9GTR - chains q and s of the 3 polymer chains in the assembly; structure by electron microscopy, 3.80 A resolution.

# Chain q (and s)
Molecule: Gp5/Type VI secretion system Vgr protein OB-fold domain-containing protein
From: Streptomyces coelicolor A3(2)
Notes: chain s of this document is another copy of the same molecule, construct and numbering; everything in this record applies to it too
UniProtKB: Q9L0P5 (Q9L0P5_STRCO); residue numbers follow UniProt; this construct covers 1-643
Sequence (643 residues; numbered 1 to 643; the number before each row is that of its first residue):
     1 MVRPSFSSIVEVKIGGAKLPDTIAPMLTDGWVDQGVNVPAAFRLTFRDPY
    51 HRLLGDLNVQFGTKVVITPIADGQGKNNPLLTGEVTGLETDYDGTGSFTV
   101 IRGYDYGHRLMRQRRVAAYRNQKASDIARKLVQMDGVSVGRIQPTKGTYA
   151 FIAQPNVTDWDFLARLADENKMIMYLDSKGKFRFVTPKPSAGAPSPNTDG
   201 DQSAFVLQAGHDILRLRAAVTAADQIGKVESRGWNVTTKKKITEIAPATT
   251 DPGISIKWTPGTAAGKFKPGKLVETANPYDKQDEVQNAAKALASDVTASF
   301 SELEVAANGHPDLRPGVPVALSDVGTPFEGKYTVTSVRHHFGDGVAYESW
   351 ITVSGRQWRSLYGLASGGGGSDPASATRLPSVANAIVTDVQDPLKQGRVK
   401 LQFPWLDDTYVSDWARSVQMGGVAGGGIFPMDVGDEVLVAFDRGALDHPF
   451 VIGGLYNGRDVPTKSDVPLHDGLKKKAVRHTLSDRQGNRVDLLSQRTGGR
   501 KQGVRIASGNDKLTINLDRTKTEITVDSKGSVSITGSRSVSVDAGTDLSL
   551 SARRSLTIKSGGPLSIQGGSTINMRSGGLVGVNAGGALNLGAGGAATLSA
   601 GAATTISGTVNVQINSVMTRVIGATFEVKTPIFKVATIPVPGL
Unresolved in the structure: 1, 643

# How chain q and chain s interact
Pairs across the interface (390):
  His51(q) - Val324(s)  hydrogen bond (side chain-backbone)
  Leu54(q) - Thr326(s)
  Leu54(q) - Pro327(s)
  Leu54(q) - Phe328(s)  hydrophobic
  Gly55(q) - Thr326(s)  hydrogen bond (backbone-side chain)
  Gln60(q) - Lys266(s)  hydrogen bond
  Phe61(q) - Ala222(s)  hydrophobic
  Phe61(q) - Trp258(s)  hydrophobic
  Phe61(q) - Ala263(s)  hydrophobic
  Phe61(q) - Lys266(s)
  Phe61(q) - Phe267(s)  hydrophobic
  Gly62(q) - Phe267(s)
  Glu84(q) - Phe267(s)
  Thr86(q) - Ala222(s)
  Gly87(q) - Val220(s)
  Leu88(q) - Ala219(s)
  Leu88(q) - Val220(s)  hydrogen bond (backbone-backbone)
  Leu88(q) - Phe328(s)  hydrophobic
  Glu89(q) - Arg217(s)  salt bridge
  Glu89(q) - Ala218(s)
  Thr90(q) - Leu216(s)
  Thr90(q) - Arg217(s)
  Thr90(q) - Ala218(s)  hydrogen bond (backbone-backbone)
  Thr90(q) - Val324(s)
  Thr90(q) - Phe328(s)
  Asp91(q) - Leu216(s)
  Tyr92(q) - Ile213(s)
  Tyr92(q) - Leu214(s)
  Tyr92(q) - Arg215(s)
  Tyr92(q) - Leu216(s)  hydrogen bond (backbone-backbone)
  Asp93(q) - Leu216(s)
  Arg102(q) - Thr221(s)  hydrogen bond
  Arg112(q) - Ala222(s)  hydrogen bond (side chain-backbone)
  Arg112(q) - Gln225(s)  hydrogen bond (side chain-backbone)
  Arg112(q) - Ala263(s)
  Arg112(q) - Phe267(s)
  Gln113(q) - Gly270(s)
  Arg114(q) - Lys271(s)
  Arg114(q) - Leu272(s)
  Met134(q) - Lys268(s)
  Asn156(q) - Val273(s)
  Asn156(q) - Thr275(s)  hydrogen bond
  Leu364(q) - Leu364(s)  hydrophobic
  Ser366(q) - Leu364(s)
  Gly367(q) - Leu364(s)
  Ala376(q) - Thr275(s)
  Pro380(q) - Arg378(s)
  Pro380(q) - Leu379(s)
  Pro380(q) - Arg443(s)
  Pro380(q) - Gly444(s)
  Ser381(q) - Ser381(s)
  Ser381(q) - Ala440(s)
  Ser381(q) - Phe441(s)  hydrogen bond (side chain-backbone)
  Val382(q) - Ala440(s)  hydrophobic
  Val382(q) - Phe441(s)  hydrogen bond (backbone-backbone)
  Val382(q) - Asp442(s)
  Val382(q) - Arg443(s)  hydrogen bond (backbone-backbone)
  Ala383(q) - Asp442(s)
  Asn384(q) - Trp234(s)
  Ile386(q) - Trp234(s)  hydrophobic
  Pro404(q) - Arg232(s)  hydrogen bond (backbone-side chain)
  Pro404(q) - Trp234(s)  hydrophobic
  Pro404(q) - Lys241(s)
  Trp405(q) - Arg232(s)
  Trp405(q) - Thr275(s)
  Trp405(q) - Arg443(s)
  Leu406(q) - Arg232(s)
  Asp407(q) - Arg232(s)
  Asp408(q) - Arg232(s)
  Met420(q) - Met420(s)  hydrophobic
  Phe429(q) - Met420(s)  hydrophobic
  Asp432(q) - Val423(s)
  Gly434(q) - Lys239(s)  hydrogen bond (backbone-side chain)
  Asp435(q) - Gly422(s)
  Asp435(q) - Val423(s)  hydrogen bond (side chain-backbone)
  Glu436(q) - Trp234(s)  hydrogen bond
  Glu436(q) - Arg416(s)  salt bridge
  Leu438(q) - Phe450(s)  hydrophobic
  Gly453(q) - Val418(s)
  Gly454(q) - Val418(s)
  Gly454(q) - Gln419(s)  hydrogen bond (backbone-backbone)
  Leu455(q) - Arg416(s)
  Leu455(q) - Val418(s)  hydrophobic
  Tyr456(q) - Arg416(s)  hydrogen bond (backbone-side chain)
  Tyr456(q) - Gln419(s)
  Tyr456(q) - Gly425(s)
  Tyr456(q) - Gly426(s)  hydrogen bond (side chain-backbone)
  Asn457(q) - Val236(s)
  Asn457(q) - Gln396(s)
  Gly458(q) - Val236(s)  hydrogen bond (backbone-backbone)
  Asp460(q) - Lys239(s)  salt bridge
  Asp460(q) - Gly422(s)
  Asp460(q) - Val423(s)
  Val461(q) - Gly425(s)
  Pro462(q) - Gly425(s)
  Pro462(q) - Gly426(s)
  Pro462(q) - Ile428(s)  hydrophobic
  Thr463(q) - Ala424(s)
  Thr463(q) - Gly425(s)
  Thr463(q) - Gly426(s)
  Leu469(q) - Lys395(s)
  Leu469(q) - Ile428(s)  hydrophobic
  Leu469(q) - Pro430(s)  hydrophobic
  His470(q) - Val390(s)
  His470(q) - Pro430(s)
  Lys475(q) - Gln391(s)  hydrogen bond
  Lys476(q) - Asp432(s)
  Ala477(q) - Pro430(s)
  Ala477(q) - Asp432(s)  hydrogen bond (backbone-side chain)
  Arg479(q) - Pro430(s)
  His480(q) - Ile428(s)
  His480(q) - Phe429(s)
  His480(q) - Pro430(s)
  His480(q) - Asp484(s)  salt bridge
  His480(q) - Arg485(s)
  Thr481(q) - Gly427(s)
  Thr481(q) - Ile428(s)  hydrogen bond (backbone-backbone)
  Thr481(q) - Phe429(s)
  Leu482(q) - Leu482(s)  hydrophobic
  Ser483(q) - Gly426(s)
  Ser483(q) - Gly427(s)  hydrogen bond (side chain-backbone)
  Asp484(q) - Gly425(s)
  Arg485(q) - Met420(s)
  Arg485(q) - Gly421(s)  hydrogen bond (side chain-backbone)
  Arg485(q) - Gly422(s)
  Arg485(q) - Ala424(s)
  Arg485(q) - Gly425(s)
  Leu492(q) - Ser483(s)
  Leu492(q) - Asp484(s)
  Leu492(q) - Asn488(s)
  Leu493(q) - Asn488(s)
  Ser494(q) - Asp484(s)
  Ser494(q) - Gln486(s)  hydrogen bond
  Ser494(q) - Asn488(s)
  Gly503(q) - Asn488(s)
  Val504(q) - Asn488(s)
  Val504(q) - Ala507(s)
  Ile506(q) - Ile506(s)  hydrophobic
  Leu517(q) - Ile506(s)
  Leu517(q) - Ala507(s)
  Leu517(q) - Leu513(s)
  Leu517(q) - Ile515(s)  hydrophobic
  Asp518(q) - Leu513(s)
  Arg519(q) - Ser508(s)
  Arg519(q) - Gly509(s)
  Arg519(q) - Asn510(s)
  Thr522(q) - Lys529(s)
  Thr522(q) - Gly530(s)
  Thr522(q) - Ser531(s)  hydrogen bond (backbone-backbone)
  Glu523(q) - Leu513(s)
  Glu523(q) - Ser531(s)  hydrogen bond
  Ile524(q) - Leu513(s)  hydrophobic
  Ile524(q) - Val526(s)  hydrophobic
  Ile524(q) - Asp527(s)
  Ile524(q) - Ser528(s)
  Ile524(q) - Ser531(s)  hydrogen bond (backbone-backbone)
  Ile524(q) - Val532(s)
  Ile524(q) - Ser533(s)  hydrogen bond (backbone-backbone)
  Thr525(q) - Ser533(s)
  Val526(q) - Ser533(s)  hydrogen bond (backbone-backbone)
  Val526(q) - Ile534(s)
  Val526(q) - Thr535(s)  hydrogen bond (backbone-backbone)
  Asp527(q) - Thr535(s)
  Ser528(q) - Thr535(s)  hydrogen bond (side chain-backbone)
  Ser528(q) - Gly536(s)
  Ser528(q) - Ser537(s)  hydrogen bond (backbone-backbone)
  Lys529(q) - Ser537(s)  hydrogen bond (backbone-side chain)
  Gly530(q) - Gly536(s)
  Gly530(q) - Ser537(s)  hydrogen bond (backbone-side chain)
  Gly530(q) - Arg538(s)
  Gly530(q) - Ser539(s)
  Ser531(q) - Arg538(s)
  Ser531(q) - Ser539(s)
  Val532(q) - Thr535(s)
  Val532(q) - Ser539(s)
  Val532(q) - Val540(s)
  Val532(q) - Ser541(s)
  Val532(q) - Val542(s)
  Ile534(q) - Ile534(s)  hydrophobic
  Ile534(q) - Ser541(s)
  Ile534(q) - Val542(s)
  Ile534(q) - Asp543(s)
  Ile534(q) - Ala544(s)
  Thr535(q) - Val542(s)
  Gly536(q) - Ala544(s)  hydrogen bond (backbone-backbone)
  Gly536(q) - Gly545(s)
  Ser537(q) - Thr546(s)
  Arg538(q) - Thr546(s)  hydrogen bond (backbone-side chain)
  Ser539(q) - Thr546(s)
  Ser539(q) - Asp547(s)
  Val540(q) - Asp543(s)
  Val540(q) - Ala544(s)
  Val540(q) - Gly545(s)
  Val540(q) - Thr546(s)
  Val540(q) - Asp547(s)  hydrogen bond (backbone-backbone)
  Val540(q) - Leu548(s)  hydrophobic
  Ser541(q) - Asp543(s)
  Ser541(q) - Ser549(s)
  Val542(q) - Ser549(s)
  Asp543(q) - Ser549(s)  hydrogen bond (backbone-backbone)
  Asp543(q) - Leu550(s)
  Asp543(q) - Ser551(s)  hydrogen bond (backbone-backbone)
  Ala544(q) - Ser551(s)
  Gly545(q) - Ala552(s)
  Gly545(q) - Arg553(s)  hydrogen bond (backbone-backbone)
  Thr546(q) - Arg553(s)
  Thr546(q) - Arg554(s)
  Thr546(q) - Ser555(s)
  Asp547(q) - Ser555(s)  hydrogen bond
  Leu548(q) - Ala552(s)  hydrophobic
  Leu548(q) - Ser555(s)  hydrogen bond (backbone-backbone)
  Leu548(q) - Leu556(s)
  Leu548(q) - Thr557(s)  hydrogen bond (backbone-backbone)
  Ser549(q) - Thr557(s)
  Leu550(q) - Leu550(s)  hydrophobic
  Leu550(q) - Thr557(s)  hydrogen bond (backbone-backbone)
  Leu550(q) - Ile558(s)
  Leu550(q) - Lys559(s)  hydrogen bond (backbone-backbone)
  Ser551(q) - Lys559(s)
  Ala552(q) - Val540(s)  hydrophobic
  Ala552(q) - Lys559(s)
  Ala552(q) - Ser560(s)
  Arg553(q) - Ser560(s)
  Arg554(q) - Ser560(s)  hydrogen bond (backbone-backbone)
  Arg554(q) - Gly561(s)
  Arg554(q) - Pro563(s)
  Ser555(q) - Pro563(s)
  Leu556(q) - Ile558(s)  hydrophobic
  Leu556(q) - Lys559(s)
  Leu556(q) - Pro563(s)  hydrogen bond (backbone-backbone)
  Leu556(q) - Leu564(s)
  Leu556(q) - Ser565(s)  hydrogen bond (backbone-backbone)
  Thr557(q) - Ser565(s)
  Ile558(q) - Ser565(s)  hydrogen bond (backbone-backbone)
  Ile558(q) - Ile566(s)
  Ile558(q) - Gln567(s)  hydrogen bond (backbone-backbone)
  Lys559(q) - Gln567(s)
  Ser560(q) - Gly568(s)  hydrogen bond (side chain-backbone)
  Gly561(q) - Gly568(s)  hydrogen bond (backbone-backbone)
  Gly562(q) - Ser570(s)
  Pro563(q) - Ser570(s)
  Leu564(q) - Thr571(s)  hydrogen bond (backbone-backbone)
  Leu564(q) - Ile572(s)
  Leu564(q) - Asn573(s)  hydrogen bond (backbone-backbone)
  Ser565(q) - Asn573(s)
  Ile566(q) - Asn573(s)  hydrogen bond (backbone-backbone)
  Ile566(q) - Met574(s)
  Ile566(q) - Arg575(s)  hydrogen bond (backbone-backbone)
  Gln567(q) - Arg575(s)  hydrogen bond
  Gln567(q) - Ser576(s)
  Gly569(q) - Gly577(s)
  Ser570(q) - Ser576(s)
  Ser570(q) - Gly577(s)
  Ser570(q) - Leu579(s)
  Thr571(q) - Leu579(s)
  Ile572(q) - Met574(s)  hydrophobic
  Ile572(q) - Arg575(s)
  Ile572(q) - Leu579(s)  hydrogen bond (backbone-backbone)
  Ile572(q) - Gly581(s)  hydrogen bond (backbone-backbone)
  Asn573(q) - Gly581(s)
  Met574(q) - Gly581(s)  hydrogen bond (backbone-backbone)
  Met574(q) - Val582(s)
  Met574(q) - Asn583(s)  hydrogen bond (backbone-backbone)
  Arg575(q) - Asn583(s)
  Ser576(q) - Gly585(s)
  Gly577(q) - Gly585(s)
  Gly578(q) - Gly585(s)  hydrogen bond (backbone-backbone)
  Gly578(q) - Gly586(s)
  Gly578(q) - Ala587(s)  hydrogen bond (backbone-backbone)
  Leu579(q) - Ala587(s)
  Val580(q) - Ala587(s)
  Val580(q) - Leu588(s)
  Val580(q) - Asn589(s)  hydrogen bond (backbone-backbone)
  Gly581(q) - Asn589(s)
  Val582(q) - Asn589(s)  hydrogen bond (backbone-backbone)
  Val582(q) - Leu590(s)
  Val582(q) - Gly591(s)  hydrogen bond (backbone-backbone)
  Ala584(q) - Gly591(s)
  Ala584(q) - Ala592(s)  hydrogen bond (backbone-backbone)
  Ala584(q) - Gly593(s)
  Gly585(q) - Gly593(s)  hydrogen bond (backbone-backbone)
  Gly586(q) - Ala592(s)
  Gly586(q) - Gly593(s)  hydrogen bond (backbone-backbone)
  Gly586(q) - Gly594(s)
  Leu588(q) - Leu590(s)  hydrophobic
  Leu588(q) - Gly591(s)
  Leu588(q) - Ala592(s)
  Leu588(q) - Ala595(s)
  Leu588(q) - Ala596(s)
  Asn589(q) - Thr597(s)  hydrogen bond
  Leu590(q) - Thr597(s)  hydrogen bond (backbone-backbone)
  Leu590(q) - Leu598(s)
  Leu590(q) - Ser599(s)  hydrogen bond (backbone-backbone)
  Gly591(q) - Ser599(s)
  Ala592(q) - Ser599(s)  hydrogen bond (backbone-backbone)
  Ala592(q) - Ala600(s)
  Ala592(q) - Gly601(s)  hydrogen bond (backbone-backbone)
  Gly594(q) - Ala600(s)
  Gly594(q) - Gly601(s)  hydrogen bond (backbone-backbone)
  Gly594(q) - Ala602(s)  hydrogen bond (backbone-backbone)
  Ala595(q) - Ala602(s)
  Ala595(q) - Ala603(s)
  Ala596(q) - Ala603(s)
  Ala596(q) - Thr604(s)
  Ala596(q) - Thr605(s)  hydrogen bond (backbone-backbone)
  Thr597(q) - Thr605(s)
  Leu598(q) - Leu598(s)  hydrophobic
  Leu598(q) - Thr605(s)
  Leu598(q) - Ile606(s)  hydrophobic
  Leu598(q) - Ser607(s)  hydrogen bond (backbone-backbone)
  Ser599(q) - Ser607(s)
  Ala600(q) - Gly608(s)
  Ala600(q) - Val610(s)
  Gly601(q) - Val610(s)
  Ala602(q) - Val610(s)
  Ala603(q) - Val610(s)
  Thr604(q) - Ser607(s)
  Thr604(q) - Val610(s)
  Thr604(q) - Asn611(s)
  Thr604(q) - Val612(s)
  Thr604(q) - Gln613(s)  hydrogen bond (backbone-backbone)
  Thr605(q) - Gln613(s)
  Ile606(q) - Gln613(s)  hydrogen bond (backbone-backbone)
  Ile606(q) - Ile614(s)
  Ile606(q) - Asn615(s)  hydrogen bond (backbone-backbone)
  Ser607(q) - Asn615(s)
  Gly608(q) - Asn615(s)
  Gly608(q) - Ser616(s)
  Thr609(q) - Val617(s)
  Val610(q) - Ser616(s)
  Val610(q) - Val617(s)
  Val610(q) - Met618(s)
  Asn611(q) - Met618(s)
  Val612(q) - Ile614(s)  hydrophobic
  Val612(q) - Asn615(s)
  Val612(q) - Ser616(s)
  Val612(q) - Met618(s)  hydrogen bond (backbone-backbone)
  Val612(q) - Thr619(s)
  Val612(q) - Arg620(s)  hydrogen bond (backbone-backbone)
  Gln613(q) - Arg620(s)
  Gln613(q) - Ile622(s)
  Ile614(q) - Arg620(s)  hydrogen bond (backbone-backbone)
  Ile614(q) - Val621(s)
  Ile614(q) - Ile622(s)  hydrogen bond (backbone-backbone)
  Ile614(q) - Gly623(s)  hydrogen bond (backbone-backbone)
  Asn615(q) - Ile622(s)
  Asn615(q) - Gly623(s)
  Ser616(q) - Gly623(s)
  Ser616(q) - Ala624(s)  hydrogen bond (backbone-backbone)
  Val617(q) - Ala624(s)
  Val617(q) - Thr625(s)  hydrogen bond (backbone-side chain)
  Met618(q) - Thr625(s)
  Thr619(q) - Val621(s)
  Thr619(q) - Gly623(s)
  Thr619(q) - Thr625(s)  hydrogen bond (side chain-backbone)
  Thr619(q) - Phe626(s)
  Thr619(q) - Glu627(s)
  Arg620(q) - Glu627(s)  salt bridge
  Val621(q) - Glu627(s)  hydrogen bond (backbone-backbone)
  Val621(q) - Val628(s)  hydrophobic
  Ala624(q) - Thr630(s)  hydrogen bond (backbone-side chain)
  Thr625(q) - Thr630(s)
  Thr625(q) - Pro631(s)
  Thr625(q) - Phe633(s)
  Phe626(q) - Phe626(s)  hydrophobic
  Phe626(q) - Val628(s)  hydrophobic
  Phe626(q) - Thr630(s)
  Phe626(q) - Pro631(s)
  Phe626(q) - Ile632(s)
  Phe626(q) - Phe633(s)  hydrogen bond (backbone-backbone)
  Glu627(q) - Phe633(s)
  Glu627(q) - Lys634(s)
  Val628(q) - Phe633(s)
  Val628(q) - Lys634(s)
  Val628(q) - Val635(s)  hydrogen bond (backbone-backbone)
  Lys629(q) - Lys634(s)
  Thr630(q) - Val635(s)
  Thr630(q) - Ala636(s)
  Pro631(q) - Ala636(s)
  Pro631(q) - Thr637(s)
  Ile632(q) - Val635(s)  hydrophobic
  Ile632(q) - Pro639(s)  hydrophobic
  Ile632(q) - Val640(s)
  Phe633(q) - Val640(s)
  Lys634(q) - Val640(s)  hydrogen bond (backbone-backbone)
  Lys634(q) - Pro641(s)
  Lys634(q) - Gly642(s)  hydrogen bond (side chain-backbone)
  Val635(q) - Pro639(s)  hydrophobic
  Val635(q) - Val640(s)
  Val635(q) - Pro641(s)
Other interface residues (no listed pair), chain q (198 interface residues in all): Val59, Val85, His108, Asp135, Gly368, Ala374, Gln402, Ile452, Arg459, Val478, Ile515, Ser533, Ala587, Gly593, Ile622, Gly623, Pro639
Other interface residues (no listed pair), chain s (204 interface residues in all): Gly210, Ala223, Asp224, Ile226, Thr237, Thr262, Ala264, Ala276, Gly325, Gly368, Pro380, Arg398, Ser417, Met431, Ile452, Arg489, Lys512, Thr514, Gly562, Gly569, Val580, Thr609, Lys629

# Summary
The interface between chain q and chain s involves 198 residues on one side and 204 on the other, with 98
hydrogen bonds and 5 salt bridges. Among the polar pairs are Glu89(q)-Arg217(s), Glu436(q)-Arg416(s) and
Asp460(q)-Lys239(s).
Both chains are Gp5/Type VI secretion system Vgr protein OB-fold domain-containing protein (Streptomyces
coelicolor A3(2)). Entry 9GTR (Cryo-EM structure of a contractile injection system in Streptomyces coelicolor,
the baseplate complex in extended state ...) was determined by electron microscopy (same publication as 9GTP
and 9GTS).
